7OFQ - chains j and k of the 45 polymer chains in the assembly; structure by electron microscopy, 3.08 A resolution.

Chain j:
Name: Archaellin
Organism: Methanocaldococcus villosus
Sequence (213 residues; row label = number of the first residue in the row):
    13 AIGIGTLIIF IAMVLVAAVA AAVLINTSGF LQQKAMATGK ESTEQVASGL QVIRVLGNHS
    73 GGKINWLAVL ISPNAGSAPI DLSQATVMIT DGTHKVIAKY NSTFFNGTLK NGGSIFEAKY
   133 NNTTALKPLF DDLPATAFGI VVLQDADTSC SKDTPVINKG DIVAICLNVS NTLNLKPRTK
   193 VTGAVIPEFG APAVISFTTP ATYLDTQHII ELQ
Metal / ion sites: Ca2+: Asp157, Asp159, Ser161, Asn170, Asp173

Chain k:
Name: Archaellin
Organism: Methanocaldococcus villosus
Sequence (209 residues; each row starts with the number of its first residue):
    13 AIGIGTLIIF IAMVLVAAVA AAVLINTSGF LQQKAMATGK ESTEQVASGL LCSGVTGHYV
    73 KNKGIDRIVI YITPNAGSAP IDLKQCKLFL MYDGKAVSLN FSKYDTNTVG DFTNGIKDIF
   133 NTTVVKWNNA DATSFVVVAL QDDDKSLLTN AVINKGDLAG VLVNVSAAFG KHVGTRERVS
   193 GYLQPEFGAP AVIEFTTPAA FTSDVIELQ
Metal / ion sites: Ca2+: Asp154, Asp156, Ser158, Asn166, Asp169

Interface between chain j and chain k:
Residue-residue contacts (42; chain j residue first):
  Phe22(j) - Ile16(k)  hydrophobic
  Val26(j) - Ile16(k)  hydrophobic
  Ala29(j) - Ile21(k)  hydrophobic
  Ala33(j) - Ala24(k)  hydrophobic
  Leu36(j) - Met25(k)  hydrophobic
  Leu36(j) - Val28(k)  hydrophobic
  Ser40(j) - Val31(k)
  Gln44(j) - Val31(k)
  Met48(j) - Asn38(k)
  Met48(j) - Thr39(k)
  Met48(j) - Phe42(k)  hydrophobic
  Thr55(j) - Leu43(k)
  Thr55(j) - Lys46(k)
  Glu56(j) - Lys46(k)
  Arg66(j) - Phe101(k)
  Arg66(j) - Tyr194(k)
  Ala87(j) - Gln57(k)
  Lys122(j) - Lys99(k)  hydrogen bond (backbone-side chain)
  Asn123(j) - Asn112(k)
  Asn123(j) - Thr145(k)
  Gly124(j) - Ser110(k)
  Gly124(j) - Thr145(k)
  Gly125(j) - Val109(k)
  Gly125(j) - Ser110(k)  hydrogen bond (backbone-backbone)
  Ser126(j) - Lys107(k)  hydrogen bond
  Ser126(j) - Ala108(k)
  Ile127(j) - Ala108(k)  hydrogen bond (backbone-backbone)
  Ile127(j) - Ser110(k)
  Glu129(j) - Lys107(k)  salt bridge
  Leu155(j) - Lys99(k)
  Leu155(j) - Ser110(k)
  Gln156(j) - Gln97(k)
  Gln156(j) - Lys99(k)
  Ala158(j) - Gln97(k)
  Lys171(j) - Glu53(k)  salt bridge
  Thr218(j) - Asp105(k)
  Gln219(j) - Arg190(k)  hydrogen bond
  His220(j) - Asp105(k)
  Ile221(j) - Gly106(k)
  Ile221(j) - Lys107(k)
  Glu223(j) - Met103(k)
  Glu223(j) - Tyr194(k)  hydrogen bond
Interface residues without a listed pair, chain j (40 interface residues in all): Met25, Ile37, Ala47, Ala59, Gln63, Ile65, Leu68, Leu82, Gly88, Phe128, Gly172, Ile174
Interface residues without a listed pair, chain k (36 interface residues in all): Ala13, Gly17, Ile20, Leu27, Val35, Ser54, Cys98, Gln196, Glu198

Overview:
Chain j and chain k form an interface of 40 and 36 residues respectively, with 6 hydrogen bonds and 2 salt
bridges. Among the polar pairs are Glu129(j)-Lys107(k), Lys171(j)-Glu53(k) and Lys122(j)-Lys99(k). Asp157(j),
Asp159(j), Ser161(j), Asn170(j) and Asp173(j) form the Ca2+ site.
Chain j is Archaellin and chain k is Archaellin, both from Methanocaldococcus villosus; the structure, The
archaellum of Methanocaldococcus villosus, was determined by electron microscopy.
